4GTT - chains A and B; structure by X-ray diffraction, 2.05 A resolution.

[Chain A]
Molecule: Geranylgeranyl transferase type-2 subunit alpha
Source organism: Rattus norvegicus
Notes: EC 2.5.1.60; fragment: residues 1-237 and 353-441 linked with AGSG
Reference sequence: Q08602 (PGTA_RAT); the construct has insertions or renumbered stretches relative to UniProt, so the offset changes along the chain: 1-237 = UniProt 1-237; 242-330 = UniProt 353-441
Amino-acid sequence (330 residues; row label = number of the first residue in the row):
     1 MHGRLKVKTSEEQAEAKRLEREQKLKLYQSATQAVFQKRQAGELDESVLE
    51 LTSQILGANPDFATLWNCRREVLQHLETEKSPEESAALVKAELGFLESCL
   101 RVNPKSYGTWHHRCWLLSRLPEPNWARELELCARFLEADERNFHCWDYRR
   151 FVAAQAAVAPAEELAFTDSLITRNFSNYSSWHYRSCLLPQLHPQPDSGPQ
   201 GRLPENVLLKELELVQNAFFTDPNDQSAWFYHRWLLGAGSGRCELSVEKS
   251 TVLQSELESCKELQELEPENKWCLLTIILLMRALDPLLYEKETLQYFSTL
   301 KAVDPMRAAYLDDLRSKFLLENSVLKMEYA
Unresolved in the structure: 1-13, 196-201
Construct notes: linker (238-241)
UniProt features mapped onto this chain:
  - modified residue: S98 (Phosphoserine)

[Chain B]
Molecule: Geranylgeranyl transferase type-2 subunit beta
Source organism: Rattus norvegicus
Notes: EC 2.5.1.60
Reference sequence: Q08603 (PGTB2_RAT); residues 2-331 here = UniProt positions 2-331
Amino-acid sequence (330 residues; row label = number of the first residue in the row):
     2 GTQQKDVTIKSDAPDTLLLEKHADYIASYGSKKDDYEYCMSEYLRMSGVY
    52 WGLTVMDLMGQLHRMNKEEILVFIKSCQHECGGVSASIGHDPHLLYTLSA
   102 VQILTLYDSIHVINVDKVVAYVQSLQKEDGSFAGDIWGEIDTRFSFCAVA
   152 TLALLGKLDAINVEKAIEFVLSCMNFDGGFGCRPGSESHAGQIYCCTGFL
   202 AITSQLHQVNSDLLGWWLCERQLPSGGLNGRPEKLPDVCYSWWVLASLKI
   252 IGRLHWIDREKLRSFILACQDEETGGFADRPGDMVDPFHTLFGIAGLSLL
   302 GEEQIKPVSPVFCMPEEVLQRVNVQPELVS
Unresolved in the structure: 2-4, 33-35
Ion coordination: Ca2+: H64, M66; Zn2+: C240 (together with 7TQ)
Residues lining bound ligands: 7TQ (4-({(3R)-7-cyano-4-[(4-methoxyphenyl)sulfonyl]-1-[(1-methyl-1H-imidazol-5-yl)methyl]-2,3,4,5-tetrahydro-1H-1,4-benzodiazepin-3-yl}methyl)phenyl benzylcarbamate): Y44, L45, Y51, W52, L96, L99, Q103, R144, F147, C148, Y195, D238, C240, W244, D287, P288, F289, H290, V312, F313, C314

[How chain A and chain B interact]
Contacting residue pairs (78):
  R21(A) with Y37(B)
  L25(A) with Y37(B), hydrophobic; M41(B), hydrophobic
  Y28(A) with M41(B), hydrophobic
  Q29(A) with C40(B)
  F36(A) with G90(B)
  R39(A) with D92(B), salt bridge
  N59(A) with M41(B)
  D61(A) with Y44(B)
  F62(A) with Y44(B), hydrophobic; H91(B)
  T64(A) with H91(B); D92(B), hydrogen bond (side chain-backbone)
  N67(A) with D92(B), hydrogen bond; W138(B), hydrogen bond
  R70(A) with W138(B)
  E71(A) with W138(B)
  Q74(A) with W138(B)
  Y107(A) with E140(B); D142(B); R144(B); Q193(B)
  H111(A) with W138(B), hydrogen bond (side chain-backbone); G139(B); E140(B), hydrogen bond (side chain-backbone)
  W115(A) with W138(B)
  R141(A) with E188(B), salt bridge; R232(B), hydrogen bond (backbone-side chain); P233(B), hydrogen bond (side chain-backbone); E234(B)
  F143(A) with H190(B); R232(B)
  D147(A) with R184(B), salt bridge; S187(B), hydrogen bond
  R150(A) with G186(B), hydrogen bond (side chain-backbone); S187(B)
  Y178(A) with F177(B); D178(B), hydrogen bond; E188(B); W218(B), hydrogen bond; P233(B), hydrophobic
  S179(A) with E188(B), hydrogen bond; R232(B)
  H182(A) with N176(B); F177(B); G186(B), hydrogen bond (side chain-backbone); S187(B), hydrogen bond (side chain-backbone); E188(B), hydrogen bond (side chain-backbone)
  S185(A) with F177(B)
  D225(A) with E234(B)
  Q226(A) with R222(B); P233(B); E234(B)
  F230(A) with W217(B), hydrophobic; W218(B); R222(B)
  Y231(A) with F177(B), hydrophobic
  R233(A) with W217(B)
  W234(A) with F177(B)
  K271(A) with E221(B), salt bridge
  W272(A) with W217(B), hydrophobic; E221(B)
  L275(A) with W217(B), hydrophobic
  M306(A) with Q223(B); L224(B); P225(B); W257(B); K262(B)
  R307(A) with C220(B), hydrogen bond (side chain-backbone); E221(B), salt bridge; Q223(B), hydrogen bond (side chain-backbone)
  A309(A) with H256(B); W257(B)
  Y310(A) with W217(B); W257(B), hydrophobic
  D313(A) with H256(B), salt bridge; W257(B), hydrogen bond
  K317(A) with D213(B), salt bridge
Also at the interface, not in a pair above, chain A (42 interface residues in all): C186, D304
Also at the interface, not in a pair above, chain B (40 interface residues in all): D136, C183, K235, D259

[In short]
Chain A and chain B form an interface of 42 and 40 residues respectively, with 18 hydrogen bonds and 7 salt
bridges. Polar pairs include R39(A)-D92(B), R141(A)-E188(B) and D147(A)-R184(B). Bound to chain B: compound
7TQ. The Ca2+ site is built by H64(B) and M66(B).
Here chain A is Geranylgeranyl transferase type-2 subunit alpha and chain B is Geranylgeranyl transferase
type-2 subunit beta, both from Rattus norvegicus. Entry 4GTT (Engineered RabGGTase in complex with BMS
analogue 12) was determined by X-ray diffraction, deposited together with 4GTS and 4GTV.
